Entry 8VG2 (electron microscopy, 3.04 A resolution); this record covers chains E and J of the 12 polymer chains in the assembly.

== Chain E ==
Name: Histone H3.1
Source organism: Homo sapiens
UniProt: P68431 (H31_HUMAN); residues 0-135 here correspond to UniProt positions 1-136 (UniProt number = residue number + 1)
Amino-acid sequence (136 residues; numbered 0 to 135; the number before each row is that of its first residue; numbering starts at 0):
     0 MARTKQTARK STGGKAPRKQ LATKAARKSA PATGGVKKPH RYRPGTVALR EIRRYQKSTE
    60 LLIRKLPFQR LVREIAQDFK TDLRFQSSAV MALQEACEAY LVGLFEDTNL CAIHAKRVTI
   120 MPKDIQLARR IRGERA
Not modelled in the structure: 0-36, 134-135
UniProt features mapped onto this chain:
  - modified residue: Arg2 (Asymmetric dimethylarginine), Thr3 (Phosphothreonine), Lys4 (Allysine), Gln5 (5-glutamyl dopamine), Thr6 (Phosphothreonine), Arg8 (Citrulline), Lys9 (N6,N6,N6-trimethyllysine), Ser10 (ADP-ribosylserine), Thr11 (Phosphothreonine), Lys14 (N6-(2-hydroxyisobutyryl)lysine), Arg17 (Asymmetric dimethylarginine), Lys18 (N6-(2-hydroxyisobutyryl)lysine), Lys23 (N6-(2-hydroxyisobutyryl)lysine), Arg26 (Citrulline), Lys27 (N6,N6,N6-trimethyllysine), Ser28 (ADP-ribosylserine), Lys36 (N6,N6,N6-trimethyllysine), Lys37 (N6-methyllysine), Tyr41 (Phosphotyrosine), Lys56 (N6,N6,N6-trimethyllysine) and 8 more in UniProt
  - lipidation: Lys18 (N6-decanoyllysine)

== Chain J ==
Molecule: 211-nt DNA strand
Sequence (211 nucleotides; each row starts with the number of its first residue):
     1 ATCATACTAA ACGTAGACAA GTTGGCCTGA TGTATATATC TGACACGTGC CTGGAGACTA
    61 GGGAGTAATC CCCTTGGCGG TTAAAACGCG GGGGACAGCG CGTACGTGCG TTTAAGCGGT
   121 GCTAGAGCTG TCTACGACCA ATTGATTCCC TGGTATCAGC AAGTACAGTG CCCTGCTGAC
   181 AGAGCAGGAG ACACAAAGTA CCATCTCGGA T
Not modelled in the structure: 197-211

== Chain E / chain J interface ==
Pairs across the interface (26; chain E residue first):
  His39(E) with DT31(J), sugar contact; DG108(J), sugar contact
  Arg40(E) with DG106(J), base contact; DT107(J), hydrogen bond to the base; DG108(J), hydrogen bond to the sugar
  Tyr41(E) with DT31(J), sugar contact; DT107(J), sugar contact; DG108(J), hydrogen bond to the phosphate
  Arg42(E) with DT107(J), sugar contact
  Pro43(E) with DG106(J), phosphate contact
  Gly44(E) with DG106(J), hydrogen bond to the phosphate; DT107(J), hydrogen bond to the phosphate
  Thr45(E) with DT107(J), hydrogen bond to the phosphate
  Val46(E) with DT107(J), hydrogen bond to the phosphate; DG108(J), phosphate contact
  Ala47(E) with DT107(J), hydrogen bond to the phosphate
  Arg49(E) with DG32(J), hydrogen bond to the phosphate
  Arg53(E) with DT33(J), salt bridge to the phosphate
  Arg63(E) with DA115(J), phosphate contact; DG116(J), salt bridge to the phosphate
  Lys64(E) with DG116(J), hydrogen bond to the phosphate
  Leu65(E) with DA115(J), sugar contact; DG116(J), hydrogen bond to the phosphate
  Pro66(E) with DA115(J), phosphate contact
  Arg69(E) with DA115(J), salt bridge to the phosphate
  Arg83(E) with DA124(J), sugar contact
Also at the interface, not in a pair above, chain E (18 interface residues in all): Lys115
Also at the interface, not in a pair above, chain J (12 interface residues in all): DA30, DA97, DG125

== Overview ==
Chain E and chain J form an interface of 18 and 12 residues respectively; the contacts include 11 hydrogen
bonds and 3 salt bridges. Among the polar pairs are Arg40(E)-DT107(J), Arg40(E)-DG108(J) and
Tyr41(E)-DG108(J).
Here chain E is Histone H3.1 (Homo sapiens) and chain J is a 211-nt DNA strand. Entry 8VG2 (Cryo-EM structure
of FoxA1 and GATA4 in complex with H14 chromatosome) was determined by electron microscopy.
